3NDH - chains A and C of the 4 polymer chains in the assembly; structure by X-ray diffraction, 1.30 A resolution.

[Chain A]
Name: restriction endonuclease THAI
From: Thermoplasma acidophilum
Reference sequence: Q9HJY3 (Q9HJY3_THEAC); residues 2-216 here = UniProt positions 2-216
Amino-acid sequence (225 residues; each row starts with the number of its first residue; numbers below 1 keep their minus sign (Met-8 is residue -8)):
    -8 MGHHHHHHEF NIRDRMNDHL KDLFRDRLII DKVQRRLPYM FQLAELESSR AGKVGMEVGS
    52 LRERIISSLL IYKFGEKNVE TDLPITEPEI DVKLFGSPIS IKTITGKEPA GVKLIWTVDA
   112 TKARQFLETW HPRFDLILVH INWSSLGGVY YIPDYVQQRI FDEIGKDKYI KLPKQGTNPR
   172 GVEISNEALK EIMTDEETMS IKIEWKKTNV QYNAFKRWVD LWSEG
Disordered / not traced: -8 to -5, 2-8
Differences from the reference sequence: expression tag (-8 to 1)
Reported in the primary citation:
  - catalytic residues: Glu54, Asp82, Lys93
  - Na+ coordination through a water molecule: Glu54, Ser91
  - Na+ coordination: Asp82
  - binding site for the 11-nt DNA strand (chain C): Met47, Glu48, Lys104, Trp107, Asn169, Arg171
  - catalytic residues: Trp107 (proposed by the authors, not directly observed)
  - binding site for the 11-nt DNA strand: Asn169
  - mutagenesis - M47A, K93A: decreased catalytic activity
  - mutagenesis - E54A, D82A, W107A, R171A: abolished catalytic activity
  - mutagenesis - E80A, S91A: unchanged catalytic activity
  - specificity-determining residues: Arg171
  - specificity-determining residues: Trp107 (proposed by the authors, not directly observed)

[Chain C]
Molecule: 11-nt DNA strand
Sequence (11 nucleotides; each row starts with the number of its first residue):
     1 GGTACGCGAT G
Disordered / not traced: 1

[Chain A / chain C interface]
Pairs across the interface (42; chain A residue first):
  Lys44(A) with DT10(C), phosphate contact; DG11(C), salt bridge to the phosphate
  Val45(A) with DA9(C), phosphate contact; DT10(C), hydrogen bond to the phosphate
  Met47(A) with DG6(C), base contact; DC7(C), sugar contact; DG8(C), base contact
  Glu48(A) with DG6(C), hydrogen bond to the base; DC7(C), hydrogen bond to the base
  Gly50(A) with DC7(C), phosphate contact; DG8(C), phosphate contact
  Ser51(A) with DC7(C), hydrogen bond to the sugar
  Arg53(A) with DG8(C), phosphate contact; DA9(C), salt bridge to the phosphate
  Ile76(A) with DG6(C), sugar contact
  Thr77(A) with DC5(C), base contact; DG6(C), sugar contact
  Glu78(A) with DG6(C), sugar contact
  Pro79(A) with DC5(C), sugar contact; DG6(C), phosphate contact
  Asp82(A) with DC7(C), phosphate contact
  Lys93(A) with DG8(C), phosphate contact
  Thr94(A) with DG8(C), hydrogen bond to the phosphate
  Ile95(A) with DG8(C), sugar contact; DA9(C), phosphate contact
  Thr96(A) with DA9(C), hydrogen bond to the phosphate
  Lys104(A) with DG8(C), hydrogen bond to the base
  Ile106(A) with DG6(C), phosphate contact
  Trp107(A) with DG6(C), hydrogen bond to the phosphate; DC7(C), hydrogen bond to the phosphate; DG8(C), phosphate contact
  Lys113(A) with DA4(C), salt bridge to the phosphate; DC5(C), phosphate contact
  Lys165(A) with DT3(C), salt bridge to the phosphate
  Thr168(A) with DT3(C), phosphate contact; DA4(C), phosphate contact
  Asn169(A) with DA4(C), hydrogen bond to the phosphate; DC5(C), hydrogen bond to the phosphate
  Pro170(A) with DC5(C), base contact
  Arg171(A) with DC5(C), base contact; DG6(C), salt bridge to the phosphate; DG8(C), base contact
Interface residues without a listed pair, chain A (31 interface residues in all): Gly43, Val49, Glu54, Glu80, Ile92, Ile132

[Overview]
31 residues of chain A face 9 of chain C across their interface, with 11 hydrogen bonds and 5 salt bridges.
Polar pairs include Glu48(A)-DG6(C), Glu48(A)-DC7(C) and Lys104(A)-DG8(C). From the paper: catalytic residues
Glu54(A), Asp82(A) and Lys93(A) among others; E54A, D82A and W107A of chain A, among others, abolish catalytic
activity; 8 substitutions were tested in all.
Here chain A is restriction endonuclease THAI (Thermoplasma acidophilum) and chain C is an 11-nt DNA strand.
Entry 3NDH (Restriction endonuclease in complex with substrate DNA) was determined by X-ray diffraction.
